7BOH - chains A and I of the 21 polymer chains in the assembly; structure by electron microscopy, 2.82 A resolution.

== Chain A ==
Molecule: 1542-nt RNA strand
Source organism: Escherichia coli (strain K12)
Sequence (1542 nucleotides; row label = number of the first residue in the row):
     1 AAAUUGAAGA GUUUGAUCAU GGCUCAGAUU GAACGCUGGC GGCAGGCCUA ACACAUGCAA
    61 GUCGAACGGU AACAGGAAGA AGCUUGCUUC UUUGCUGACG AGUGGCGGAC GGGUGAGUAA
   121 UGUCUGGGAA ACUGCCUGAU GGAGGGGGAU AACUACUGGA AACGGUAGCU AAUACCGCAU
   181 AACGUCGCAA GACCAAAGAG GGGGACCUUC GGGCCUCUUG CCAUCGGAUG UGCCCAGAUG
   241 GGAUUAGCUA GUAGGUGGGG UAACGGCUCA CCUAGGCGAC GAUCCCUAGC UGGUCUGAGA
   301 GGAUGACCAG CCACACUGGA ACUGAGACAC GGUCCAGACU CCUACGGGAG GCAGCAGUGG
   361 GGAAUAUUGC ACAAUGGGCG CAAGCCUGAU GCAGCCAUGC CGCGUGUAUG AAGAAGGCCU
   421 UCGGGUUGUA AAGUACUUUC AGCGGGGAGG AAGGGAGUAA AGUUAAUACC UUUGCUCAUU
   481 GACGUUACCC GCAGAAGAAG CACCGGCUAA CUCCGUGCCA GCAGCCXCGG UAAUACGGAG
   541 GGUGCAAGCG UUAAUCGGAA UUACUGGGCG UAAAGCGCAC GCAGGCGGUU UGUUAAGUCA
   601 GAUGUGAAAU CCCCGGGCUC AACCUGGGAA CUGCAUCUGA UACUGGCAAG CUUGAGUCUC
   661 GUAGAGGGGG GUAGAAUUCC AGGUGUAGCG GUGAAAUGCG UAGAGAUCUG GAGGAAUACC
   721 GGUGGCGAAG GCGGCCCCCU GGACGAAGAC UGACGCUCAG GUGCGAAAGC GUGGGGAGCA
   781 AACAGGAUUA GAUACCCUGG UAGUCCACGC CGUAAACGAU GUCGACUUGG AGGUUGUGCC
   841 CUUGAGGCGU GGCUUCCGGA GCUAACGCGU UAAGUCGACC GCCUGGGGAG UACGGCCGCA
   901 AGGUUAAAAC UCAAAUGAAU UGACGGGGGC CCGCACAAGC GGUGGAGCAU GUGGUUUAAU
   961 UCGAUGXAAC GCGAAGAACC UUACCUGGUC UUGACAUCCA CGGAAGUUUU CAGAGAUGAG
  1021 AAUGUGCCUU CGGGAACCGU GAGACAGGUG CUGCAUGGCU GUCGUCAGCU CGUGUUGUGA
  1081 AAUGUUGGGU UAAGUCCCGC AACGAGCGCA ACCCUUAUCC UUUGUUGCCA GCGGUCCGGC
  1141 CGGGAACUCA AAGGAGACUG CCAGUGAUAA ACUGGAGGAA GGUGGGGAUG ACGUCAAGUC
  1201 AUCAUGGCCC UUACGACCAG GGCUACACAC GUGCUACAAU GGCGCAUACA AAGAGAAGCG
  1261 ACCUCGCGAG AGCAAGCGGA CCUCAUAAAG UGCGUCGUAG UCCGGAUUGG AGUCUGCAAC
  1321 UCGACUCCAU GAAGUCGGAA UCGCUAGUAA UCGUGGAUCA GAAUGCCACG GUGAAUACGU
  1381 UCCCGGGCCU UGUACACACC GCCCGUXACA CCAUGGGAGU GGGUUGCAAA AGAAGUAGGU
  1441 AGCUUAACCU UCGGGAGGGC GCUUACCACU UUGUGAUUCA UGACUGGGGU GAAGUCGUAA
  1501 CAAGGUAACC GUAGGGGAAC CUGCGGUUGG AUCACCUCCU UA
Unresolved in the structure: 1400-1402, 1500-1505, 1537-1542
Modified residues: PSU (pseudouridine-5'-monophosphate) at position 516, G7M (N7-methyl-guanosine-5'-monophosphate) at position 527, 2MG (2N-methylguanosine-5'-monophosphate) at position 966, 5MC (5-methylcytidine-5'-monophosphate) at position 967, 2MG (2N-methylguanosine-5'-monophosphate) at position 1207, 4OC (4n,o2'-methylcytidine-5'-monophosphate) at position 1402, 5MC (5-methylcytidine-5'-monophosphate) at position 1407, UR3 (3-methyluridine-5'-monophoshate) at position 1498, 2MG (2N-methylguanosine-5'-monophosphate) at position 1516, MA6 (6N-dimethyladenosine-5'-monophoshate) at position 1518, MA6 (6N-dimethyladenosine-5'-monophoshate) at position 1519
Ion coordination: Mg2+ site 1 near U13 (its only coordinating residue here); Mg2+ site 2 near G21 (its only coordinating residue here); Mg2+ site 3: C48, G115; Mg2+ site 4 near A53 (its only coordinating residue here); Mg2+ site 5: A59, U387; Mg2+ site 6 near G100 (its only coordinating residue here); Mg2+ site 7: A109, G331; Mg2+ site 8 near G111 (its only coordinating residue here); Mg2+ site 9 near G113 (its only coordinating residue here); Mg2+ site 10: G145, A197; Mg2+ site 11 near A171 (its only coordinating residue here); Mg2+ site 12: A174, C175; 56 more Mg2+ sites not listed

== Chain I ==
Protein: 30S ribosomal protein S9
Source organism: Escherichia coli (strain K12)
Reference sequence: P0A7X3 (RS9_ECOLI); residue numbers follow UniProt; this construct covers 1-130
Sequence (130 residues; row label = number of the first residue in the row):
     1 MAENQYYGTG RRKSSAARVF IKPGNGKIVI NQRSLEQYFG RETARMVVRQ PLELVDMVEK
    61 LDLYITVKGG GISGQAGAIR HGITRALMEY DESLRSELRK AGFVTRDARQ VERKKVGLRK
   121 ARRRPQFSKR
Unresolved in the structure: 1-3
Curated features (UniProtKB/Swiss-Prot):
  - mutagenesis: Thr105 to Arg130 (Cold sensitive for growth at 30 degrees Celsius. 350-fold reduced affinity of the 30S subunit P site for certain tRNAs in vitro), Ser128 to Arg130 (Very cold sensitive for growth at 30 degrees Celsius. Almost no P site binding of certain tRNAs in vitro)

== Chain A / chain I interface ==
Contacting residue pairs (116; chain A residue first):
  G942(A) - Gln126(I)  hydrogen bond to the base
  U943(A) - Gln126(I)  hydrogen bond to the sugar
  5MC_967(A) - Phe127(I)  phosphate contact
  A968(A) - Phe127(I)  phosphate contact
  U1116(A) - Gln110(I)  sugar contact
  A1117(A) - Arg106(I)  hydrogen bond to the phosphate
  A1117(A) - Ala108(I)  sugar contact
  A1117(A) - Gln110(I)  sugar contact
  U1118(A) - Arg11(I)  salt bridge to the phosphate
  U1118(A) - Arg85(I)  hydrogen bond to the phosphate
  U1118(A) - Arg106(I)  salt bridge to the phosphate
  C1119(A) - Thr9(I)  phosphate contact
  C1119(A) - Arg11(I)  salt bridge to the phosphate
  C1119(A) - Arg85(I)  salt bridge to the phosphate
  C1128(A) - Lys68(I)  sugar contact
  C1129(A) - Arg18(I)  sugar contact
  A1130(A) - Gln5(I)  hydrogen bond to the sugar
  A1130(A) - Arg18(I)  salt bridge to the phosphate
  A1130(A) - Phe20(I)  sugar contact
  A1130(A) - Tyr64(I)  hydrogen bond to the phosphate
  A1146(A) - Arg18(I)  base contact
  C1147(A) - Tyr7(I)  hydrogen bond to the sugar
  C1147(A) - Arg18(I)  hydrogen bond to the sugar
  U1148(A) - Tyr7(I)  sugar contact
  U1148(A) - Thr9(I)  phosphate contact
  U1148(A) - Ala16(I)  phosphate contact
  U1148(A) - Arg18(I)  sugar contact
  U1148(A) - Lys68(I)  base contact
  C1149(A) - Arg11(I)  salt bridge to the phosphate
  C1149(A) - Ala16(I)  phosphate contact
  G1178(A) - Arg95(I)  salt bridge to the phosphate
  G1178(A) - Arg99(I)  salt bridge to the phosphate
  A1179(A) - Arg95(I)  salt bridge to the phosphate
  A1179(A) - Arg99(I)  salt bridge to the phosphate
  A1179(A) - Val104(I)  sugar contact
  A1179(A) - Thr105(I)  hydrogen bond to the sugar
  A1179(A) - Arg106(I)  hydrogen bond to the sugar
  A1180(A) - Arg99(I)  salt bridge to the phosphate
  A1180(A) - Thr105(I)  phosphate contact
  G1184(A) - Ala108(I)  base contact
  G1186(A) - Glu112(I)  sugar contact
  G1186(A) - Lys115(I)  phosphate contact
  G1186(A) - Arg122(I)  salt bridge to the phosphate
  G1187(A) - Arg113(I)  sugar contact
  G1187(A) - Lys115(I)  phosphate contact
  G1231(A) - Ser128(I)  phosphate contact
  U1232(A) - Gln126(I)  hydrogen bond to the phosphate
  U1232(A) - Ser128(I)  phosphate contact
  G1233(A) - Arg119(I)  salt bridge to the phosphate
  G1233(A) - Pro125(I)  phosphate contact
  G1233(A) - Gln126(I)  hydrogen bond to the phosphate
  C1234(A) - Arg119(I)  salt bridge to the phosphate
  A1248(A) - Arg33(I)  hydrogen bond to the sugar
  C1249(A) - Tyr38(I)  sugar contact
  C1249(A) - Gly70(I)  hydrogen bond to the sugar
  C1249(A) - Gly71(I)  sugar contact
  C1249(A) - Gln75(I)  hydrogen bond to the phosphate
  A1250(A) - Ser14(I)  sugar contact
  A1250(A) - Lys68(I)  phosphate contact
  A1250(A) - Gly69(I)  hydrogen bond to the phosphate
  A1250(A) - Gly70(I)  hydrogen bond to the sugar
  A1250(A) - Gln75(I)  phosphate contact
  A1251(A) - Gly69(I)  phosphate contact
  G1290(A) - Ile72(I)  sugar contact
  U1291(A) - Gly40(I)  sugar contact
  U1341(A) - Lys129(I)  phosphate contact
  C1342(A) - Gln126(I)  sugar contact
  C1342(A) - Phe127(I)  sugar contact
  C1342(A) - Lys129(I)  salt bridge to the phosphate
  G1343(A) - Arg123(I)  sugar contact
  G1343(A) - Arg124(I)  hydrogen bond to the sugar
  C1344(A) - Arg122(I)  sugar contact
  C1344(A) - Arg124(I)  salt bridge to the phosphate
  U1345(A) - Arg122(I)  salt bridge to the phosphate
  A1346(A) - Arg109(I)  hydrogen bond to the base
  A1346(A) - Arg122(I)  salt bridge to the phosphate
  G1347(A) - Arg12(I)  hydrogen bond to the base
  G1347(A) - Lys13(I)  base contact
  G1347(A) - Arg109(I)  phosphate contact
  G1347(A) - Gln110(I)  sugar contact
  G1347(A) - Val111(I)  sugar contact
  U1348(A) - Val111(I)  phosphate contact
  U1348(A) - Glu112(I)  hydrogen bond to the phosphate
  U1348(A) - Arg122(I)  sugar contact
  A1349(A) - Lys120(I)  salt bridge to the phosphate
  A1349(A) - Ala121(I)  phosphate contact
  A1349(A) - Arg122(I)  hydrogen bond to the phosphate
  A1349(A) - Arg123(I)  hydrogen bond to the phosphate
  A1350(A) - Lys120(I)  salt bridge to the phosphate
  A1350(A) - Arg123(I)  salt bridge to the phosphate
  U1351(A) - Lys120(I)  base contact
  C1367(A) - Lys114(I)  salt bridge to the phosphate
  C1367(A) - Val116(I)  phosphate contact
  C1367(A) - Gly117(I)  hydrogen bond to the phosphate
  C1367(A) - Leu118(I)  phosphate contact
  A1368(A) - Arg113(I)  salt bridge to the phosphate
  A1368(A) - Lys114(I)  salt bridge to the phosphate
  A1368(A) - Lys115(I)  phosphate contact
  A1368(A) - Val116(I)  phosphate contact
  C1369(A) - Arg113(I)  phosphate contact
  C1369(A) - Lys114(I)  hydrogen bond to the phosphate
  G1370(A) - Ser14(I)  hydrogen bond to the phosphate
  G1371(A) - Lys13(I)  phosphate contact
  G1371(A) - Ser14(I)  hydrogen bond to the phosphate
  G1371(A) - Gly70(I)  phosphate contact
  G1371(A) - Gly71(I)  phosphate contact
  G1371(A) - Val111(I)  phosphate contact
  U1372(A) - Lys13(I)  salt bridge to the phosphate
  U1372(A) - Arg41(I)  phosphate contact
  U1372(A) - Gly71(I)  phosphate contact
  U1372(A) - Ile72(I)  hydrogen bond to the phosphate
  U1372(A) - Ser73(I)  hydrogen bond to the phosphate
  U1372(A) - Gly74(I)  hydrogen bond to the phosphate
  G1373(A) - Lys13(I)  hydrogen bond to the base
  G1373(A) - Arg41(I)  salt bridge to the phosphate
  G1373(A) - Ser73(I)  hydrogen bond to the phosphate
Also at the interface, not in a pair above, chain A (52 interface residues in all): 2MG_966, G1131, C1366
Also at the interface, not in a pair above, chain I (53 interface residues in all): Thr66, Arg130

== In short ==
52 residues of chain A and 53 residues of chain I are in contact; the contacts include 32 hydrogen bonds and
26 salt bridges. Polar contacts include G942(A)-Gln126(I), A1346(A)-Arg109(I) and G1347(A)-Arg12(I). From
UniProt: 3 mutagenesis sites on chain I.
Chain A is a 1542-nt RNA strand and chain I is 30S ribosomal protein S9, both from Escherichia coli (strain
K12); the structure, Complete Bacterial 30S ribosomal subunit assembly complex state E (+RbfA)(Consensus
Refinement), was determined by electron microscopy (same publication as 7AF3, 7AF5, 7AF8, 7AFA, 7AFD, 7AFH and
17 further entries).
